8E7S - chains f and j of the 44 polymer chains in the assembly; structure by electron microscopy, 3.20 A resolution.

Chain f:
Protein: Cytochrome b-c1 complex subunit 7, mitochondrial
Organism: Saccharomyces cerevisiae
Reference sequence: P00128 (QCR7_YEAST); residues 1-127 here = UniProt positions 1-127
Amino-acid sequence (127 residues; each row starts with the number of its first residue):
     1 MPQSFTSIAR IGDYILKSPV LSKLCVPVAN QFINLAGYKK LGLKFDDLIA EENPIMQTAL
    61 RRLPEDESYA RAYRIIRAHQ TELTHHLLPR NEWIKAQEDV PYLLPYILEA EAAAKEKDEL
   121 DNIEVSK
Unresolved in the structure: 1

Chain j:
Protein: Cytochrome b
Organism: Saccharomyces cerevisiae
Notes: EC 7.1.1.8
Reference sequence: P00163 (CYB_YEAST); residues 1-385 here = UniProt positions 1-385
Amino-acid sequence (385 residues; each row starts with the number of its first residue):
     1 MAFRKSNVYL SLVNSYIIDS PQPSSINYWW NMGSLLGLCL VIQIVTGIFM AMHYSSNIEL
    61 AFSSVEHIMR DVHNGYILRY LHANGASFFF MVMFMHMAKG LYYGSYRSPR VTLWNVGVII
   121 FILTIATAFL GYCCVYGQMS HWGATVITNL FSAIPFVGND IVSWLWGGFS VSNPTIQRFF
   181 ALHYLVPFII AAMVIMHLMA LHIHGSSNPL GITGNLDRIP MHSYFIFKDL VTVFLFMLIL
   241 ALFVFYSPNT LGHPDNYIPG NPLVTPASIV PEWYLLPFYA ILRSIPDKLL GVITMFAAIL
   301 VLLVLPFTDR SVVRGNTFKV LSKFFFFIFV FNFVLLGQIG ACHVEVPYVL MGQIATFIYF
   361 AYFLIIVPVI STIENVLFYI GRVNK
Bound ions: heme Fe site 1: H82, H183; heme Fe site 2: H96, H197
Residues lining bound ligands:
  - cardiolipin (CN5; (5S,11R)-5,8,11-trihydroxy-5,11-dioxido-17-oxo-4,6,10,12,16-pentaoxa-5,11-diphosphaoctadec-1-yl pentadecanoate): L12, V13, Y16, I17, I195, M199
  - heme (HEM), molecule 1: W29, W30, G33, S34, L36, G37, L40, F89, M93, H96, M97, K99, S105, L113, W114, G117, V118, I120, F121, V194, H197, L198, L201, S206, S207
  - heme (HEM), molecule 2: L40, Q43, I44, G47, I48, M50, A51, Y54, V65, R79, H82, A83, A86, F89, T127, G131, Y132, C134, V135, F180, H183, Y184, P187, Y274
  - UQ6 (5-(3,7,11,15,19,23-hexamethyl-tetracosa-2,6,10,14,18,22-hexaenyl)-2,3-dimethoxy-6-methyl-benzene-1,4-diol), molecule 1: Y16, I17, S34, G37, L40, V41, I44, V45, I48, F49, M52, A191, L198, M221
  - UQ6, molecule 2: I125, A126, F129, M139, G143, V146, I147, L182, I269, V270, P271, L275, F278, Y279, L282
Curated features (UniProtKB/Swiss-Prot):
  - binding site (a ubiquinone): Y16, H202
  - binding site (heme b): H82, H96, H183, H197
  - natural variant: I122 (I122T: In strain: ATCC 44821 / 777-3A), I269 (I269ID: In strain: D273-10B/A21)
  - mutagenesis: G131 (G131S: In W7: Causes respiratory deficiency)

Interface between chain f and chain j:
Pairs across the interface (58):
  P2(f) - D309(j)
  P2(f) - R310(j)  hydrogen bond (backbone-side chain)
  Q3(f) - R310(j)
  Q3(f) - N375(j)  hydrogen bond
  F5(f) - V312(j)  hydrophobic
  I8(f) - N375(j)
  I8(f) - Y379(j)
  A9(f) - Y379(j)  hydrophobic
  I11(f) - V376(j)  hydrophobic
  G12(f) - Y379(j)
  G12(f) - I380(j)
  I15(f) - V376(j)  hydrophobic
  L16(f) - N384(j)
  K17(f) - K385(j)
  A29(f) - I380(j)  hydrophobic
  A29(f) - G381(j)
  N30(f) - G381(j)
  F32(f) - V320(j)  hydrophobic
  F32(f) - L321(j)  hydrophobic
  F32(f) - E374(j)
  F32(f) - F378(j)  hydrophobic
  I33(f) - R382(j)
  L35(f) - V320(j)  hydrophobic
  A36(f) - F318(j)
  G37(f) - F318(j)
  Y38(f) - F318(j)  hydrophobic
  F45(f) - V313(j)  hydrophobic
  F45(f) - F378(j)  hydrophobic
  F45(f) - R382(j)
  D46(f) - R382(j)  salt bridge
  D47(f) - I212(j)
  L48(f) - G211(j)
  L48(f) - I212(j)  hydrophobic
  L48(f) - V313(j)
  L48(f) - F318(j)  hydrophobic
  I49(f) - V312(j)
  A50(f) - V312(j)  hydrogen bond (backbone-backbone)
  A50(f) - R314(j)
  E52(f) - S108(j)
  E52(f) - P109(j)
  R71(f) - T213(j)
  A72(f) - L216(j)  hydrophobic
  I75(f) - I212(j)  hydrophobic
  I75(f) - T213(j)
  I75(f) - L216(j)  hydrophobic
  I76(f) - L216(j)  hydrophobic
  H79(f) - S25(j)  hydrogen bond
  H79(f) - N208(j)  hydrogen bond
  H79(f) - I212(j)
  H79(f) - T213(j)
  E82(f) - S25(j)
  E82(f) - N27(j)
  E82(f) - L210(j)
  L83(f) - S24(j)
  D99(f) - R382(j)  salt bridge
  V100(f) - R382(j)  hydrogen bond (backbone-side chain)
  P101(f) - R382(j)
  L104(f) - Y379(j)  hydrophobic
Other interface residues (no listed pair), chain f (39 interface residues in all): C25, A78, H85
Other interface residues (no listed pair), chain j (33 interface residues in all): R107, F307, T317, L377

Summary:
39 residues of chain f face 33 of chain j across their interface, with 6 hydrogen bonds and 2 salt bridges.
Polar pairs include D46(f)-R382(j), D99(f)-R382(j) and P2(f)-R310(j). Ligands of chain j: cardiolipin, heme
and compound UQ6.
Chain f is Cytochrome b-c1 complex subunit 7, mitochondrial and chain j is Cytochrome b, both from
Saccharomyces cerevisiae; the structure, III2IV2 respiratory supercomplex from Saccharomyces cerevisiae with 4
bound UQ6, was determined by electron microscopy, deposited together with 8EC0.
